Entry 6RP0 (X-ray diffraction, 2.25 A resolution); this record covers chains A and B of the 4 polymer chains in the assembly.

# Chain A
Molecule: Formamidopyrimidine-DNA glycosylase
From: Lactococcus lactis subsp. cremoris
UniProt: A0A165FVI1 (A0A165FVI1_LACLC); residues 1-271 here correspond to UniProt positions 2-272 (UniProt number = residue number + 1)
Chain sequence (271 residues; row label = number of the first residue in the row):
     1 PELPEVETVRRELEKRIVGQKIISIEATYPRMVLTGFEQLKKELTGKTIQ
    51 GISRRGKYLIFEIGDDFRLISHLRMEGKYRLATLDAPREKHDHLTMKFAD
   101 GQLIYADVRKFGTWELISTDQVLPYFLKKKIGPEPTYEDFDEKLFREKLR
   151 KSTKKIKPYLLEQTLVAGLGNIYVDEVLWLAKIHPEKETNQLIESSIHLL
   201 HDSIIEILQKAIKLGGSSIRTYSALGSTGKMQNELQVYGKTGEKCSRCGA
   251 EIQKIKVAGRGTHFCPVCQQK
Disordered / not traced: 219-223
Disulfides: Cys245-Cys265
Residues lining bound ligands: 5JL (2,8-dithioxo-1,2,3,7,8,9-hexahydro-6H-purin-6-one): Lys57, Leu161, Glu162, Gln163, Gly170, Arg260
Reported in the primary citation:
  - binding site for 5JL: Lys57, Arg260
  - catalytic residues: Pro1, Glu2 (citing earlier work)

# Chain B
Molecule: 14-nt DNA strand
Sequence (14 nucleotides; row label = number of the first residue in the row):
     1 CTCTTTXTTTCTCG
Modified positions: 3DR (1',2'-dideoxyribofuranose-5'-phosphate) at position 7
Residues lining bound ligands: 5JL (2,8-dithioxo-1,2,3,7,8,9-hexahydro-6H-purin-6-one): DT8, DT9, DT10

# How chain A and chain B interact
Residue-residue contacts - 27 pairs, chain A then chain B:
  Pro1(A) - 3DR_7(B)  sugar contact
  Pro1(A) - DT8(B)  sugar contact
  Glu2(A) - 3DR_7(B)  sugar contact
  Glu2(A) - DT8(B)  phosphate contact
  Lys57(A) - DT8(B)  salt bridge to the phosphate
  Lys57(A) - DT9(B)  salt bridge to the phosphate
  His72(A) - DT8(B)  phosphate contact
  His72(A) - DT9(B)  salt bridge to the phosphate
  Arg74(A) - DT8(B)  hydrogen bond to the base
  Arg74(A) - DT9(B)  hydrogen bond to the sugar
  Met75(A) - DT6(B)  sugar contact
  Met75(A) - 3DR_7(B)  phosphate contact
  Met75(A) - DT8(B)  base contact
  Arg109(A) - DT6(B)  base contact
  Lys129(A) - DT10(B)  salt bridge to the phosphate
  Gln163(A) - DT9(B)  phosphate contact
  Gly170(A) - DT8(B)  phosphate contact
  Asn171(A) - 3DR_7(B)  hydrogen bond to the phosphate
  Asn171(A) - DT8(B)  hydrogen bond to the phosphate
  Ile172(A) - 3DR_7(B)  sugar contact
  Tyr238(A) - DT6(B)  phosphate contact
  Tyr238(A) - 3DR_7(B)  hydrogen bond to the phosphate
  Lys254(A) - DT5(B)  hydrogen bond to the phosphate
  Lys254(A) - DT6(B)  salt bridge to the phosphate
  Arg260(A) - 3DR_7(B)  salt bridge to the phosphate
  Arg260(A) - DT8(B)  salt bridge to the phosphate
  Gly261(A) - DT6(B)  phosphate contact
Also at the interface, not in a pair above, chain A (21 interface residues in all): Tyr58, Glu76, Phe111, Leu169, Lys256

# Overview
21 residues of chain A face 6 of chain B across their interface; the contacts include 6 hydrogen bonds and 7
salt bridges. Polar contacts include Arg74(A)-DT8(B), Arg74(A)-DT9(B) and Asn171(A)-3DR_7(B). Compound 5JL is
bound between chain A and chain B. The paper reports catalytic residues Pro1(A) and Glu2(A); a binding site
for 5JL at Lys57(A) and Arg260(A).
Chain A is Formamidopyrimidine-DNA glycosylase (Lactococcus lactis subsp. cremoris) and chain B is a 14-nt DNA
strand; the structure, The crystal structure of a complex between the LlFpg protein, a THF-DNA and an
inhibitor, was determined by X-ray diffraction together with 6RNM, 6RNO, 6RNR, 6RO2, 6ROK and 6RP7 from the
same study.
